PDB entry 8H0W | electron microscopy, 4.60 A resolution (low resolution: residue-level contacts below are approximate; hydrogen-bond / salt-bridge calls are withheld) | chains A and P of the 24 polymer chains in the assembly

# Chain A
Molecule: DNA-directed RNA polymerase subunit
From: Komagataella phaffii
Notes: EC 2.7.7.6
UniProt: C4R4Y0 (C4R4Y0_KOMPG); numbering as in UniProt (aligned over 1-1743)
Amino-acid sequence (1743 residues; row label = number of the first residue in the row):
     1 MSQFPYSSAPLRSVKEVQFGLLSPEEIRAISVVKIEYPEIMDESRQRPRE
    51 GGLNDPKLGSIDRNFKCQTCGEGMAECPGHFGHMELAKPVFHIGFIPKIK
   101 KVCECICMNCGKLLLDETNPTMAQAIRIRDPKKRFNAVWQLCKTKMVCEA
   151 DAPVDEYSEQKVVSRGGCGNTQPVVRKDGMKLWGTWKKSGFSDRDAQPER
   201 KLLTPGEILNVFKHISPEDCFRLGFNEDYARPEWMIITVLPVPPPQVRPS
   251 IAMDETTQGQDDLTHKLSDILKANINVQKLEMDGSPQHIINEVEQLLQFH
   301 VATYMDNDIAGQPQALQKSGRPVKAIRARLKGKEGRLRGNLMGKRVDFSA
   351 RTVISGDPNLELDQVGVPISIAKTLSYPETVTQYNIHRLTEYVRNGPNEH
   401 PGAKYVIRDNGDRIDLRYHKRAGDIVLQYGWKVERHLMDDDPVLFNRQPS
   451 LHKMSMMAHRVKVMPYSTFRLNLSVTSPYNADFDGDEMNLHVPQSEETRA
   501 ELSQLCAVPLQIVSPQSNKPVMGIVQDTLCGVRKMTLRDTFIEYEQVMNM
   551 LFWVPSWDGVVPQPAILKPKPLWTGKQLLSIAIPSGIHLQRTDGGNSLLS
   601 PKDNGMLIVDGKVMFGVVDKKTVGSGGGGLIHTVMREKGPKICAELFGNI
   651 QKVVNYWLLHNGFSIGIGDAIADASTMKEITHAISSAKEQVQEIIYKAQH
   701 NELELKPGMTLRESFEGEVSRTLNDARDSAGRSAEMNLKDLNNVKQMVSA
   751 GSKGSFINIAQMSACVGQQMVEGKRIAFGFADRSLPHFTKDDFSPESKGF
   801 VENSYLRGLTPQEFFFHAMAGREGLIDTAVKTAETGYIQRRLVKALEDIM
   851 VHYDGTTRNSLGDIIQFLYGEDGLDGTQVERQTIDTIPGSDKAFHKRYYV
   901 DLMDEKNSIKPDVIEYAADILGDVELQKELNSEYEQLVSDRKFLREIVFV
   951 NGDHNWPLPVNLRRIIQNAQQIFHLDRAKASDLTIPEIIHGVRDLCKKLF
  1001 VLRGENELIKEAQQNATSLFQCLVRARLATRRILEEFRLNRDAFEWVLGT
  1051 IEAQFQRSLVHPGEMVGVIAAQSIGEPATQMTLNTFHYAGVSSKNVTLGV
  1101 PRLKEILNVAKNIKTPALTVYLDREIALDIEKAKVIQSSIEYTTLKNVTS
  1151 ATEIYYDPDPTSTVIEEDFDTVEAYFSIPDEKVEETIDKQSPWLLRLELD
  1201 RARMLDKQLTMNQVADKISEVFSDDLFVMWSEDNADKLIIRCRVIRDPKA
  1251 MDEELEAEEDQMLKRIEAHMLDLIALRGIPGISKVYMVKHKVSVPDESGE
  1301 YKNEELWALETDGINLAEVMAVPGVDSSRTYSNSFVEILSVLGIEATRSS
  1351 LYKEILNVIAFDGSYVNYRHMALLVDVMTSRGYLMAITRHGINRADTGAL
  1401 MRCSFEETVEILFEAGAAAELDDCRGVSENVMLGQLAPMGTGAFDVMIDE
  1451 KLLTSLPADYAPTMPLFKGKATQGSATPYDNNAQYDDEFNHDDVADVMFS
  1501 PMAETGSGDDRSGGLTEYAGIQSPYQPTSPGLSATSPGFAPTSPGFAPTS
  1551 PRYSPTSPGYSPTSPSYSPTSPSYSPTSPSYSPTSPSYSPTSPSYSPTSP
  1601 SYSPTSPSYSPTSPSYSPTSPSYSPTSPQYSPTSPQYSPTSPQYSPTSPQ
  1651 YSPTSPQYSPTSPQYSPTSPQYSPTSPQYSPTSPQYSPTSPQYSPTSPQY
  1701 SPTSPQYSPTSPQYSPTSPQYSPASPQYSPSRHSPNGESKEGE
Unresolved in the structure: 1, 154-160, 190-195, 1082-1094, 1178-1189, 1246-1257, 1464-1743
Metal / ion sites: Zn2+ site 1: Cys67, Cys70, Cys77, His80; Zn2+ site 2: Cys107, Cys110, Cys148, Cys168; Mg2+: Asp482, Asp484, Asp486 (shared with A10(P), C11(P) of chain P)

# Chain P
Molecule: 14-nt RNA strand
Sequence (14 nucleotides; each row starts with the number of its first residue; numbers below 1 keep their minus sign (C-2 is residue -2)):
    -2 CAAUAGGAGCUUAC
Metal / ion sites: Mg2+: A10, C11 (shared with Asp482(A), Asp484(A), Asp486(A) of chain A)

# Interface between chain A and chain P
Pairs across the interface - 15 pairs, chain A then chain P:
  Arg63(A) with A-1(P)
  Ile251(A) with U1(P); A2(P)
  Ala252(A) with U1(P)
  Met253(A) with U1(P)
  Arg321(A) with G4(P)
  Tyr418(A) with C-2(P)
  Arg447(A) with A10(P); C11(P)
  Pro449(A) with C11(P)
  Asn480(A) with C11(P)
  Asp482(A) with C11(P)
  Asp484(A) with A10(P); C11(P)
  Asp486(A) with A10(P)
Other interface residues (no listed pair), chain A (13 interface residues in all): Gly485
Other interface residues (no listed pair), chain P (9 interface residues in all): G3, U9

# In short
13 residues of chain A and 9 residues of chain P are in contact. The Zn2+ site 1 is built by Cys67(A),
Cys70(A), Cys77(A) and His80(A). The Zn2+ site 2 is built by Cys107(A), Cys110(A), Cys148(A) and Cys168(A).
Chain A is DNA-directed RNA polymerase subunit (Komagataella phaffii) and chain P is a 14-nt RNA strand; the
structure, RNA polymerase II transcribing a chromatosome (type II), was determined by electron microscopy
together with 8H0V from the same study.
